PDB entry 3POW | X-ray diffraction, 1.55 A resolution | chain A

== Chain A ==
Protein: calreticulin
Source organism: Homo sapiens
Notes: fragment: Globular domain, and 302-368 linked with GSG
UniProt: P27797 (CALR_HUMAN); numbering as in UniProt; present here: 18-202, 302-368
Sequence (265 residues; row label = number of the first residue in the row; note: 94 numbers in that range are skipped by the numbering (no residue carries them; nothing is unmodelled there)):
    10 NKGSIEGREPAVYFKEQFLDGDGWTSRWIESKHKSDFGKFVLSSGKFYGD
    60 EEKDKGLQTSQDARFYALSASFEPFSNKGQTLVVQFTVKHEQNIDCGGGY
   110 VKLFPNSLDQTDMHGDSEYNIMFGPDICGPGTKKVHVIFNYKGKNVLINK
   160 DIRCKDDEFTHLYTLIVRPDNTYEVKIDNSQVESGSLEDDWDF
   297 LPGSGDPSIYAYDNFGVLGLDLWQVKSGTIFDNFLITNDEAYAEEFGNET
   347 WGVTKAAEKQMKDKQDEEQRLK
Not modelled in the structure: 10-15, 297-303, 368
Differences from the reference sequence: expression tag (10-17); linker (299-301)
Curated features (UniProtKB/Swiss-Prot):
  - binding site (Ca(2+)): Q26, K62, K64, D328
  - binding site (an alpha-D-glucoside): Y109, K111, Y128, D135, D317
  - modified residue: K48 (N6-acetyllysine), K64 (N6-(2-hydroxyisobutyryl)lysine), K159 (N6-acetyllysine)
  - glycosylation: N344 (N-linked (GlcNAc...) asparagine)
Cystine bridges: C105-C137
Metal / ion sites: Ca2+: Q26, K62, K64, D328
From the paper describing this entry:
  - Ca2+ coordination: Q26, K62, K64, D328
  - contacts within the chain: C105-C137, D166-H170, H170-D187, D187-W347
  - interface residues: R17, F74, D317, W319
  - self-association interface (contacts with another copy of this molecule); pairs are residue here / residue on that copy: D71-R162 (salt bridge), R73-E167 (salt bridge)

== In short ==
Q26, K62, K64 and D328 coordinate Ca2+. From UniProt: 4 Ca2+-binding residues and 5 alpha-D-glucoside-binding
residues. From the paper: interface residues R17, F74 and D317 among others; Ca2+ coordination by Q26, K62 and
K64 among others.
Chain A is calreticulin (Homo sapiens); the structure, Crystal structure of the globular domain of human
calreticulin, was determined by X-ray diffraction together with 3POS from the same study.
